9K9V - chains A and B of the 5 polymer chains in the assembly; structure by electron microscopy, 3.00 A resolution.

[Chain A]
Name: DNA polymerase
Source organism: Monkeypox virus
Notes: EC 2.7.7.7
Reference sequence: A0A7H0DN44 (DPOL_MONPV); residues 1-1006 here = UniProt positions 1-1006
Amino-acid sequence (1031 residues; row label = number of the first residue in the row; numbers below 1 keep their minus sign (Met-24 is residue -24)):
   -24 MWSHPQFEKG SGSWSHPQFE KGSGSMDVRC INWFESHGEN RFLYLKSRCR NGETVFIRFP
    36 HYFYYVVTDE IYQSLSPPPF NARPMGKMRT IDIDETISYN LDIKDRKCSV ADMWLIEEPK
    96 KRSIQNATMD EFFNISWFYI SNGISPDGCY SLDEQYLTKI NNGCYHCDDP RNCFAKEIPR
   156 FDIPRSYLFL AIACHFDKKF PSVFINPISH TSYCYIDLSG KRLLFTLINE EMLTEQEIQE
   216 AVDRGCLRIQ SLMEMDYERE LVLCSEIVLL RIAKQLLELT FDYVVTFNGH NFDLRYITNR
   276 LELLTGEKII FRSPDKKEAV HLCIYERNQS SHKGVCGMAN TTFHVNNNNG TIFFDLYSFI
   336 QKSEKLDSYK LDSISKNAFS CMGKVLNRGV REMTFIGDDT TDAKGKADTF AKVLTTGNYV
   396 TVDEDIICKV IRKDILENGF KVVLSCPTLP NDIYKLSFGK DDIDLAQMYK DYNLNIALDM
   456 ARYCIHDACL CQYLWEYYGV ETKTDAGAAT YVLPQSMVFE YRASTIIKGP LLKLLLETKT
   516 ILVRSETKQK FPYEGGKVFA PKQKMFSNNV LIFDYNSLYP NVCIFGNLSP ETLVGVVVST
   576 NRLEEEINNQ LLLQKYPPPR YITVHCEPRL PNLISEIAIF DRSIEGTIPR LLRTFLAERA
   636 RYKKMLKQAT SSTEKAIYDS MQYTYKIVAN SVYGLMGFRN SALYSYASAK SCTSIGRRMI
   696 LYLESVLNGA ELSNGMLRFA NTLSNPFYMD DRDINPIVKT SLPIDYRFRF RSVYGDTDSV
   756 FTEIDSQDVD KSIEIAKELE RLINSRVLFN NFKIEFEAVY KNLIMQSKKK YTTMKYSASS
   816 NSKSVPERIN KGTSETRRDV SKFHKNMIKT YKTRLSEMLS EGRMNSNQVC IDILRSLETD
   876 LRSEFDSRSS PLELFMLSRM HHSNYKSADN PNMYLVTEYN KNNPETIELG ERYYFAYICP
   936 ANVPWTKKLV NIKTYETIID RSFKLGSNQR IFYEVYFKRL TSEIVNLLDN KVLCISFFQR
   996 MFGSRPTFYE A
Not modelled in the structure: -24 to 0, 305-314, 528-531, 1005-1006
Construct notes: initiating methionine (-24); expression tag (-23 to 0); conflict Phe108 (Leu in A0A7H0DN44); engineered mutation Ala166 (Asp in A0A7H0DN44), Ala168 (Glu in A0A7H0DN44)

[Chain B]
Name: Uracil-DNA glycosylase
Source organism: Monkeypox virus
Reference sequence: Q5IXS4 (Q5IXS4_MONPV); numbering as in UniProt (aligned over 1-218)
Amino-acid sequence (218 residues; each row starts with the number of its first residue):
     1 MNSVTISHAP YTITYHDDWE PVMSQLVEFY NEVASWLLRD ETSPIPDKFF IQLKQPLRNK
    61 RVCVCGIDPY PKDGTGVPFE SPNFTKKSIK EIASSISRLT GVIDYKGYNL NIIDGVIPWN
   121 YYLSCKLGET KSHAIYWDKI SKLLLQHITK HVSVLYCLGK TDFSNIRAKL ESPVTTIVGY
   181 HPAARDHQFE KDRSFEIINV LLELDNKTPI NWAQGFIY

[How chain A and chain B interact]
Pairs across the interface (11):
  Phe179(A) - Glu32(B)
  Phe179(A) - Trp36(B)
  Phe179(A) - Ile135(B)
  Glu277(A) - Ile135(B)
  Leu278(A) - Arg39(B)  hydrogen bond (backbone-side chain)
  Leu278(A) - Tyr136(B)  hydrophobic
  Ser898(A) - Gln25(B)
  Asn899(A) - Gln25(B)
  Glu923(A) - Glu28(B)
  Leu924(A) - Gln25(B)
  Leu924(A) - Glu28(B)  hydrogen bond (backbone-side chain)
Other interface residues (no listed pair), chain A (11 interface residues in all): Ile180, Asn274, Glu301, Asn303
Other interface residues (no listed pair), chain B (9 interface residues in all): Asn165, Lys169

[Summary]
11 residues of chain A and 9 residues of chain B are in contact, with 2 hydrogen bonds. Polar pairs include
Leu278(A)-Arg39(B) and Leu924(A)-Glu28(B).
Chain A is DNA polymerase and chain B is Uracil-DNA glycosylase, both from Monkeypox virus; the structure,
MPXV DNA polymerase complex in editing state 2, was determined by electron microscopy (same publication as
9K9R, 9K9S, 9K9T and 9K9U).
